Entry 7PAT (electron microscopy, 9.20 A resolution (very low resolution: no residue pairs are listed; an interface is given only as per-side residue counts)); this record covers chains b and 3 of the 31 polymer chains in the assembly.

Chain b:
Protein: 50S ribosomal protein L3
Source organism: Mycoplasma pneumoniae M129
Reference sequence: P75580 (RL3_MYCPN); residues 1-287 here = UniProt positions 1-287
Sequence (287 residues; each row starts with the number of its first residue):
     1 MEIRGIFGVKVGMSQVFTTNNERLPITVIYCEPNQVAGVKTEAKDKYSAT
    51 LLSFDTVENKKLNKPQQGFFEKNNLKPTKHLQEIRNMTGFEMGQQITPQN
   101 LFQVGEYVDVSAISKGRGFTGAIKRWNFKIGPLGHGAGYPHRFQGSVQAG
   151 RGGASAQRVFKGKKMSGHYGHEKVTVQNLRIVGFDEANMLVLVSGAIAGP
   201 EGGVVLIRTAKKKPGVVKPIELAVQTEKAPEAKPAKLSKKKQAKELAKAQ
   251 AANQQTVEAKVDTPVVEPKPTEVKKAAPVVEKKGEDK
Not modelled in the structure: 230-287

Chain 3:
Molecule: 23S ribosomal RNA
Source organism: Mycoplasma pneumoniae M129
Sequence (2907 nucleotides; numbered 1 to 2907; the number before each row is that of its first residue):
     1 UACAAUAAGUUACUAAGGGCUUAUGGUGGAUGCCUUGGCACUAAUAGGCG
    51 AUGAAGGACGUGUUAACCUGCGAUAAGCUUCGGGUAGGUGGUAAGAACCU
   101 CAGAUCCGGAGAUUUCCGAAUGGAGCAAUCCGGUAGUUGGAAACAGCUAU
   151 CAUUAAUUGAUGAAUAAAUAGUCAAUUAAAGCAAUACGUGGUGAAGUGAA
   201 ACAUCUCAGUAGCCACAGGAAAAGAAAACGAAUGUGAUUCCGUGUGUAGU
   251 GGCGAGCGAAAGCGGAACAGGCCAAACUUAUCAUUAGAUAGGGGUUGUAG
   301 GGCUUGCAAUGUGGACUUGAAAACGAUAGAAGAAGCUGUUGGAAAGCAGC
   351 GCGCAAAAGGGUGAUAGCCCCGUAUUUGAAAUUGUUUUCAUACCUAGCGA
   401 GAUCCCUGAGUAGCUCGGAAAACGUUAUUUUGAGUGAAUCUGCCCAGACC
   451 AUUGGGUAAGCCUAAAUACUAAUUAGUGACCGAUAGCGAAACAGUACCGU
   501 GAGGGAAAGGUGAAAAGAACCCAGAGAUGGGAGUGAAAUAGAUUCUGAAA
   551 CCAUAUGCCUACAACGUGUCAGAGCACAUUAAUGUGUGAUGGCGUGCGUU
   601 UUGAAGUAUGAGCCGGCGAGUUAUGAUAGCAAGCGUUAGUUAACCAGGAG
   651 AUGGGGAGCUGUAGCGAAAGCGAGUUUUAAAAGAGCGUUUGUUUGUUAUU
   701 AUAGACCCGAAACGGGUUGAGCUAGUCAUGAGCAGGUUGAAGGUUGAGUA
   751 ACAUCAACUGGAGGACCGAACCGACUCUCGUUGAAACGAUAGCGGAUGAC
   801 UUGUGAUUAGGGGUGAAAUUCCAAUCGAAAUCCGUGAUAGCUGGUUCUCG
   851 UCGAAAUAGCUUUAAGGCUAGCGUGAGAUCACAAAUAAGUGGAGGUAAAG
   901 CUACUGAAUGUAUGAUGGCGCCACCUAGGCGUACUGAAUACAAUUAAACU
   951 CUGAAUGCCAUUUAUUUUAUUCUCGCAGUCAGACAGUGGGGGAUAAGCUU
  1001 CAUUGUCAAGAGGGGAAGAGCCCAGAUCAUUAAAUAAGGUCCCCAAAAUA
  1051 UACUAAGUGGAAAAGGAUGUGAAAGUGCUAAAACAGCAAGGAUGUUGGCU
  1101 UAGAAGCAGCCAUCGUUUAAAGAGUGCGUAACAGCUCACUUGUCGAGUGU
  1151 UUUUGCGCCGAAGAUGUAACGGGGCUAAGUAUAUUACCGAAUUUAUGGAU
  1201 AAGAUUUAUAUCUUGUGGUAGACGAGCGUUGUAUUGGAGUUGAAGUCAAA
  1251 GCGUGAGCAUUGGUGGAUCCAAUACAAGUGAGAAUGCCGGCAUGAGUAAC
  1301 GCUUGGGAGUGAGAAUCUCCCAAACCGAUUGACUAAGGUUUCCUGGACCA
  1351 GGGUCGUCCUUCCAGGGUUAGUCUGGACCUAAGCUGAGGCUGAAAAGCGU
  1401 AGGCGAUGGACAACAGGUUAAUAUUCCUGUACUUACAGUUAGACUGAUGG
  1451 AGUGACAAAGAAGGUUUUCCACCCCCAUAAUUGGAUUUGGGGAUAAAUCA
  1501 UAAGGUGGUACAAUAGGCAAAUCCGUUGUGCAUAACAUUGAGUGAUGAUG
  1551 UCGAGUGAAUGAGUGAUCAAGUAGCGAAGGUGGUAUUAAUCAUGCUUUCA
  1601 AGAAAAGCUUCUAGGGUUAAUCUAGCUGUAACCAGUACCGAGAACGAACA
  1651 CACGUAGUCAAGGAGAGGAUCCUAAGGUUAGCGAGUGAACUAUAGCCAAG
  1701 GAACUCUGCAAAUUAACCCCGUAAGUUAGCGAGAAGGGGUGCUUAUGUAA
  1751 AAGUAAGCCGCAGUGAAGAACGAGGGGGGACUGUUUAACUAAAACACAAC
  1801 UCUAUGCCAAACCGUAAGGUGAUGUAUAUGGGGUGACACCUGCCCAGUGC
  1851 UGGAAGGUUAAAGAAGGAGGUUAGCGCAAGCGAAGCUUUUAACUGAAGCC
  1901 CCAGUGAACGGCGGCCGUAACUAUAACGGUCCUAAGGUAGCGAAAUUCCU
  1951 AGUCGGGUAAAUUCCGUCCCGCUUGAAUGGUGUAACCAUCUCUUGACUGU
  2001 CUCGGCUAUAGACUCGGUGAAAUCCAGGUACGGGUGAAGACACCCGUUAG
  2051 GCGCAACGGGACGGAAAGACCCCGUGAAGCUUUACUGUAGCUUAAUAUUG
  2101 AUCAGGACAUUAUCAUGUAGAGAAUAGGUAGGAGCAAUCGAUGCAAGUUC
  2151 GCUAGGACUUGUUGAUGCGAAAGGUGGAAUACUACCCUUGGUUGUGUGCU
  2201 GUUCUAAUUGGUAACUGUUAUCCAGUUUCAAGACAGUGUUAGGUGGGCAG
  2251 UUUGACUGGGGCGGUCGCCUCCUAAAAGGUAACGGAGGCGUACAAAGGUA
  2301 CCUUCAGUACGGUUGGAAAUCGUAUGUAGAGUGUAAUGGUGUAAGGGUGC
  2351 UUGACUGUGAGACAUACAGGUCGAACAGGUGAGAAAUCAGGUCAUAGUGA
  2401 UCCGGUGGUCCAGUAUGGAAUGGCCAUCGCUCAACGGAUAAAAGCUACUC
  2451 CGGGGAUAACAGGCUGAUACUGCCCAAGAGUUCAUAUCGACGGCAGUGUU
  2501 UGGCACCUCGAUGUCGACUCAUCUCAUCCUCGAGCUGAAGCAGGUUCGAA
  2551 GGGUUCGGCUGUUCGCCGAUUAAAGAGAUACGUGAGUUGGGUUCAAACCG
  2601 UCGUGAGACAGGUUGGUCCCUAUCUAUUGUGCCCGUAGGAAGAUUGAAGA
  2651 GUGUUGCUUCUAGUACGAGAGGACCGAAGCGAGGACACCUCUUAUGCUCC
  2701 AGUUGUAGCGCCAGCUGCACCGCUGGGUAGUAACGUGUCUAUUAGAUAAA
  2751 CGCUGAAAGCAUCUAAGUGUGAAACUAUCUCAAAGAUUAAUCUUCCCAUU
  2801 UCGCAAGAAAGUAAGAGCCGUCAAAGACGAUGACGUUGAUAGGUUACAGG
  2851 UGUAAGCAUAGUGAUAUGUUGAGCUGAGUAAUACUAAUUGCUCGAGGACU
  2901 UAUUGGA
Not modelled in the structure: 1-7, 923-927, 1560-1569, 2901-2907

How chain b and chain 3 interact:
At this resolution (9 A) residue pairs are not listed: 101 residues of chain b and 97 of chain 3 lie at the interface.

Overview:
101 residues of chain b face 97 of chain 3 across their interface.
Chain b is 50S ribosomal protein L3 and chain 3 is 23S ribosomal RNA, both from Mycoplasma pneumoniae M129;
the structure, free 50S in untreated Mycoplasma pneumoniae cells, was determined by electron microscopy
together with 7OOC, 7OOD, 7P6Z, 7PAH, 7PAI, 7PAJ and 23 further entries from the same study.
